PDB entry 8BMW | electron microscopy, 3.50 A resolution | chains R and M of the 15 polymer chains in the assembly

[Chain R]
Molecule: 48-nt RNA strand
From: Saccharolobus solfataricus
Sequence (48 nucleotides; each row starts with the number of its first residue):
     1 AUUGAAAGUUUUUUUUUUUUUUUUUUUUUUUUUUUUUUUUUUUUUUUU

[Chain M]
Protein: CRISPR-associated protein Cas5 (Type III-D)
From: Saccharolobus solfataricus
Reference sequence: A0A157T1I2 (A0A157T1I2_SACSO); numbering as in UniProt (aligned over 1-300)
Amino-acid sequence (300 residues; each row starts with the number of its first residue):
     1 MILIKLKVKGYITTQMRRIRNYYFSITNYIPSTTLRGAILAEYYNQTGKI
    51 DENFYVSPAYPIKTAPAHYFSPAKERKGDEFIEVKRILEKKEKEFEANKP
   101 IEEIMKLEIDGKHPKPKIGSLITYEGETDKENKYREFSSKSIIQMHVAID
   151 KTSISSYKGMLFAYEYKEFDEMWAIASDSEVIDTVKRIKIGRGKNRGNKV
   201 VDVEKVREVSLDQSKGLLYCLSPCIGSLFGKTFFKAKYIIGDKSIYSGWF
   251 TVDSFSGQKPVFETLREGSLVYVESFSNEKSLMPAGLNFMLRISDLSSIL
Unresolved in the structure: 1, 151-155
Cystine bridges: Cys220-Cys224

[Chain R / chain M interface]
Residue-residue contacts (44):
  A1(R) - Gly37(M)  sugar contact
  A1(R) - Leu40(M)  sugar contact
  A1(R) - Ala41(M)  sugar contact
  A1(R) - Tyr44(M)  stacking on the base
  U2(R) - Thr34(M)  sugar contact
  U2(R) - Gly37(M)  sugar contact
  U2(R) - Ala38(M)  sugar contact
  U2(R) - Lys189(M)  base contact
  U2(R) - Ile190(M)  base contact
  U2(R) - Gly191(M)  base contact
  U2(R) - Lys194(M)  base contact
  U2(R) - Trp249(M)  phosphate contact
  U3(R) - Gln15(M)  base contact
  U3(R) - Met16(M)  base contact
  U3(R) - Thr33(M)  hydrogen bond to the phosphate
  U3(R) - Thr34(M)  phosphate contact
  U3(R) - Arg192(M)  hydrogen bond to the sugar
  U3(R) - Ser247(M)  base contact
  U3(R) - Gly248(M)  sugar contact
  G4(R) - Arg192(M)  hydrogen bond to the sugar
  G4(R) - Trp249(M)  phosphate contact
  G4(R) - Gln258(M)  phosphate contact
  G4(R) - Lys259(M)  base contact
  A5(R) - Arg192(M)  phosphate contact
  A5(R) - Lys194(M)  salt bridge to the phosphate
  A6(R) - Asn195(M)  hydrogen bond to the phosphate
  A6(R) - Arg196(M)  hydrogen bond to the sugar
  A7(R) - Tyr23(M)  base contact
  A7(R) - Val147(M)  hydrogen bond to the sugar
  A7(R) - Ala148(M)  sugar contact
  A7(R) - Phe162(M)  stacking on the base
  A7(R) - Tyr164(M)  hydrogen bond to the base
  A7(R) - Arg196(M)  hydrogen bond to the phosphate
  G8(R) - Val147(M)  sugar contact
  G8(R) - Ala148(M)  phosphate contact
  G8(R) - Ile149(M)  hydrogen bond to the phosphate
  U9(R) - Met145(M)  base contact
  U9(R) - His146(M)  salt bridge to the phosphate
  U9(R) - Val147(M)  sugar contact
  U10(R) - Ser156(M)  sugar contact
  U10(R) - Lys158(M)  base contact
  U11(R) - Ser156(M)  hydrogen bond to the sugar
  U11(R) - Tyr157(M)  sugar contact
  U11(R) - Lys158(M)  base contact
Also at the interface, not in a pair above, chain M (34 interface residues in all): Ile50, Leu161

[Overview]
Chain R and chain M form an interface of 11 and 34 residues respectively; the contacts include 10 hydrogen
bonds, 2 salt bridges and 2 aromatic stacking contacts. Among the polar pairs are A7(R)-Tyr164(M),
U3(R)-Arg192(M) and G4(R)-Arg192(M).
Here chain R is a 48-nt RNA strand and chain M is CRISPR-associated protein Cas5 (Type III-D), both from
Saccharolobus solfataricus. Entry 8BMW (SsoCsm) was determined by electron microscopy.
